Entry 6W3B (X-ray diffraction, 2.57 A resolution); this record covers chain A.

[Chain A]
Name: Serine/threonine-protein kinase/endoribonuclease IRE1
Source organism: Homo sapiens
Notes: EC 2.7.11.1, 3.1.26.-
UniProtKB: O75460 (ERN1_HUMAN); numbering as in UniProt (aligned over 547-977)
Amino-acid sequence (434 residues; numbered 547 to 980; the number before each row is that of its first residue):
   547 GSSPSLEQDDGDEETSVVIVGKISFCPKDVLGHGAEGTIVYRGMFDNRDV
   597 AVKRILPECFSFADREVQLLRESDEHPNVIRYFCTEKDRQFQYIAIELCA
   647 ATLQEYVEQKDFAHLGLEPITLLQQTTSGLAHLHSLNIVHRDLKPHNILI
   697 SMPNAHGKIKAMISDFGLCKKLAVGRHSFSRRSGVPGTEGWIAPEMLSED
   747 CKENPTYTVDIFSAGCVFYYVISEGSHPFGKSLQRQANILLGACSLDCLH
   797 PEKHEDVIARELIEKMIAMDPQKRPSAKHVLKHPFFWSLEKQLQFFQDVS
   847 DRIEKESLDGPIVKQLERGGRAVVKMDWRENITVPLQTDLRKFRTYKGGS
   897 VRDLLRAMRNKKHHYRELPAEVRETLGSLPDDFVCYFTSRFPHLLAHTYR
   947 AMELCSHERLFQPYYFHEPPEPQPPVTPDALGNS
Not modelled in the structure: 547-561, 887-890, 964-980
Construct notes: expression tag (978-980)
Swiss-Prot annotation at these positions:
  - region: Asn906, Lys907 (Interacts with hydroxy-aryl-aldehyde inhibitors)
  - active site: Asp688 (Proton acceptor)
  - binding site (ATP): Leu577 to Ile585, Lys599, Glu643 to Cys645, Lys690 to Asn693, Asp711
  - site: Tyr892 (Interacts with hydroxy-aryl-aldehyde inhibitors)
  - modified residue: Ser724 (Phosphoserine), Ser729 (Phosphoserine), Thr973 (Phosphothreonine)
  - natural variant: Arg635 (R635W: In a gastric adenocarcinoma sample), Ser769 (S769F: In a glioblastoma multiforme sample), Pro830 (P830L: In an ovarian serous carcinoma sample)
  - mutagenesis: Lys599 (K599A: Loss of autophosphorylation and of endoribonuclease activity. Inhibition of growth arrest)
From the paper describing this entry:
  - contacts within the chain: Lys599-Glu612 (salt bridge)
  - self-association interface (contacts with another copy of this molecule); pairs are residue here / residue on that copy: Asp620-Arg627 (salt bridge), Glu621-Lys706 (salt bridge), Asp620, Glu621
  - catalytic residues: Lys599 (proposed by the authors, not directly observed)
  - mutagenesis - R611A/R687A, R611A/R687A/K716A, R687A/K716A: increased catalytic activity on G-1749
  - mutagenesis - R611A/R687A/K716A, R611A/R687A/K716A/R722A/N750A: abolished catalytic activity on autophosphorylate
  - mutagenesis - R687A: unchanged catalytic activity on G-1749

[Summary]
From UniProt: active-site residue Asp688, 18 ATP-binding residues and one mutagenesis site. From the paper:
the catalytic residue Lys599; R611A/R687A, R611A/R687A/K716A and R687A/K716A increase catalytic activity on
G-1749; 5 substitutions were tested in all.
Chain A is Serine/threonine-protein kinase/endoribonuclease IRE1 (Homo sapiens); the structure, Structure of
apo unphosphorylated IRE1, was determined by X-ray diffraction (same publication as 6W39, 6W3A, 6W3C, 6W3E and
6W3K).
